Entry 9FJS (electron microscopy, 3.48 A resolution); this record covers chains a and c of the 7 polymer chains in the assembly.

[Chain a]
Protein: DNA-directed RNA polymerase subunit alpha
From: Mycobacterium tuberculosis H37Rv
Notes: EC 2.7.7.6
Reference sequence: P9WGZ1 (RPOA_MYCTU); numbering as in UniProt (aligned over 1-347)
Sequence (347 residues; each row starts with the number of its first residue):
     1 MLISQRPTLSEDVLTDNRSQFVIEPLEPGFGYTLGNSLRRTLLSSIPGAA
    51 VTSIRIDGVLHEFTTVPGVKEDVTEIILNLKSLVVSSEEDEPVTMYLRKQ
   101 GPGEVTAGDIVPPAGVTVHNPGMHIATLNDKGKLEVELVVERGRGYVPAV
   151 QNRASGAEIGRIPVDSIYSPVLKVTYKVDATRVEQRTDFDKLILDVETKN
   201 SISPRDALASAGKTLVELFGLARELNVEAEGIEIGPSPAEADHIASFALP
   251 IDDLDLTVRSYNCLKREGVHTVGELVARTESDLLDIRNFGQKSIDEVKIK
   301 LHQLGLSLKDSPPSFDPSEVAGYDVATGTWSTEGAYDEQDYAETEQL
Not modelled in the structure: 227-347

[Chain c]
Protein: DNA-directed RNA polymerase subunit beta
From: Mycobacterium tuberculosis H37Rv
Notes: EC 2.7.7.6
Reference sequence: P9WGY9 (RPOB_MYCTU); numbering as in UniProt (aligned over 6-1178)
Sequence (1174 residues; numbered 5 to 1178; the number before each row is that of its first residue):
     5 MVLADSRQSKTAASPSPSRPQSSSNNSVPGAPNRVSFAKLREPLEVPGLL
    55 DVQTDSFEWLIGSPRWRESAAERGDVNPVGGLEEVLYELSPIEDFSGSMS
   105 LSFSDPRFDDVKAPVDECKDKDMTYAAPLFVTAEFINNNTGEIKSQTVFM
   155 GDFPMMTEKGTFIINGTERVVVSQLVRSPGVYFDETIDKSTDKTLHSVKV
   205 IPSRGAWLEFDVDKRDTVGVRIDRKRRQPVTVLLKALGWTSEQIVERFGF
   255 SEIMRSTLEKDNTVGTDEALLDIYRKLRPGEPPTKESAQTLLENLFFKEK
   305 RYDLARVGRYKVNKKLGLHVGEPITSSTLTEEDVVATIEYLVRLHEGQTT
   355 MTVPGGVEVPVETDDIDHFGNRRLRTVGELIQNQIRVGMSRMERVVRERM
   405 TTQDVEAITPQTLINIRPVVAAIKEFFGTSQLSQFMDQNNPLSGLTHKRR
   455 LSALGPGGLSRERAGLEVRDVHPSHYGRMCPIETPEGPNIGLIGSLSVYA
   505 RVNPFGFIETPYRKVVDGVVSDEIVYLTADEEDRHVVAQANSPIDADGRF
   555 VEPRVLVRRKAGEVEYVPSSEVDYMDVSPRQMVSVATAMIPFLEHDDANR
   605 ALMGANMQRQAVPLVRSEAPLVGTGMELRAAIDAGDVVVAEESGVIEEVS
   655 ADYITVMHDNGTRRTYRMRKFARSNHGTCANQCPIVDAGDRVEAGQVIAD
   705 GPCTDDGEMALGKNLLVAIMPWEGHNYEDAIILSNRLVEEDVLTSIHIEE
   755 HEIDARDTKLGAEEITRDIPNISDEVLADLDERGIVRIGAEVRDGDILVG
   805 KVTPKGETELTPEERLLRAIFGEKAREVRDTSLKVPHGESGKVIGIRVFS
   855 REDEDELPAGVNELVRVYVAQKRKISDGDKLAGRHGNKGVIGKILPVEDM
   905 PFLADGTPVDIILNTHGVPRRMNIGQILETHLGWCAHSGWKVDAAKGVPD
   955 WAARLPDELLEAQPNAIVSTPVFDGAQEAELQGLLSCTLPNRDGDVLVDA
  1005 DGKAMLFDGRSGEPFPYPVTVGYMYIMKLHHLVDDKIHARSTGPYSMITQ
  1055 QPLGGKAQFGGQRFGEMECWAMQAYGAAYTLQELLTIKSDDTVGRVKVYE
  1105 AIVKGENIPEPGIPESFKVLLKELQSLCLNVEVLSSDGAAIELREGEDED
  1155 LERAAANLGINLSRNESASVEDLA
Not modelled in the structure: 5-28, 1155-1178
Construct notes: initiating methionine (5); engineered mutation V6 (Ile in P9WGY9)
UniProt features mapped onto this chain:
  - natural variant: V423 (V423A: In strain: vr1), L436 (L436P: In strain: vr2), S437 (S437T: In strain: vr3), Q438 to D441 (sequence variant, change not given here; In strain: RJ49), Q438 (Q438L: In strain: vr4), F439 (F439V: In strain: RJ37), M440 to N443 (deletion: In strain: RJ55), D441 (D441V: In strain: vr3), L449 to K452 (sequence variant, change not given here; In strain: RJ48), H451 (H451D: In strain: vr5; H451L: In strain: SP28; H451N: In strain: vr6; H451P: In strain: vr8; H451Q: In strain: vr1; H451R: In strain: vr7), S456 (S456L: In strain: vr11 and RJ37; S456Q: In strain: vr9; S456W: In strain: vr10), L458 (L458P: In strain: vr12 and SP22)
  - mutagenesis: E138 (E138R: Weakens interaction with TRCF and CarD), I147 (I147A: Weakens interaction with TRCF and CarD), K148 (K148A: Does not affect association with TRCF, but weakens interaction with CarD), S149 (S149A: Does not affect association with TRCF, but weakens interaction with CarD)
What the authors report for this chain:
  - conformationally variable residues (order/disorder transition): R1148 to D1154

[Interface between chain a and chain c]
Residue-residue contacts (57; chain a residue first):
  R18(a) with D997(c), salt bridge
  Y32(a) with F1011(c), hydrophobic; G1016(c); E1017(c); P1018(c)
  N36(a) with D1012(c); G1013(c), hydrogen bond (side chain-backbone); R1014(c); G1016(c)
  R39(a) with E902(c), hydrogen bond (side chain-backbone); F906(c)
  R40(a) with E902(c); D903(c), salt bridge; G1013(c)
  S44(a) with E902(c)
  L60(a) with G793(c)
  H61(a) with I792(c); I848(c), hydrogen bond (side chain-backbone)
  E62(a) with K876(c), salt bridge
  F63(a) with F675(c); I848(c), hydrophobic
  T64(a) with F675(c)
  T65(a) with D656(c), hydrogen bond; K674(c)
  G68(a) with S654(c)
  V69(a) with S654(c); A655(c), hydrogen bond (backbone-backbone)
  K70(a) with A655(c); V690(c), hydrogen bond (side chain-backbone); D691(c), salt bridge
  E71(a) with A655(c)
  D72(a) with K674(c), salt bridge; F675(c)
  T74(a) with V619(c); F675(c)
  E75(a) with C687(c)
  K81(a) with E743(c); D745(c), salt bridge
  N129(a) with E652(c); V653(c), hydrogen bond (side chain-backbone); S654(c)
  K131(a) with E652(c), salt bridge; Y657(c)
  Y146(a) with V742(c); E743(c); K878(c)
  R153(a) with E795(c), salt bridge
  D165(a) with K878(c), salt bridge
  I167(a) with E743(c)
  K173(a) with T911(c)
  V174(a) with G910(c)
  T175(a) with A908(c); D909(c), hydrogen bond (side chain-backbone); G910(c), hydrogen bond (side chain-backbone)
  Y176(a) with F906(c); G1016(c), hydrogen bond (side chain-backbone)
  E197(a) with R996(c), salt bridge
Interface residues without a listed pair, chain a (37 interface residues in all): G29, T33, L43, L78, I159, R161
Interface residues without a listed pair, chain c (47 interface residues in all): R620, P688, I689, I750, R791, K846, A874, V901, P912, S1015

[Overview]
37 residues of chain a face 47 of chain c across their interface; the contacts include 10 hydrogen bonds and
10 salt bridges. Polar pairs include R18(a)-D997(c), R40(a)-D903(c) and E62(a)-K876(c). Curated annotation
(UniProt) lists 4 mutagenesis sites on chain c. The paper reports conformational variability at R1148(c).
Here chain a is DNA-directed RNA polymerase subunit alpha and chain c is DNA-directed RNA polymerase subunit
beta, both from Mycobacterium tuberculosis H37Rv. Entry 9FJS (Cryo-EM structure of Mycobacterium tuberculosis
sigma-B RNA polymerase bound to -10 promoter element ssDNA oligo - ...) was determined by electron microscopy
together with 9FJR and 9FJP from the same study.
